9DZM - chains B and C of the 6 polymer chains in the assembly; structure by X-ray diffraction, 2.54 A resolution.

# Chain B
Molecule: 22-nt DNA strand
Sequence (22 nucleotides; numbered 201 to 222; the number before each row is that of its first residue):
   201 TCCTCATGCA TATGCATGAG GA

# Chain C
Molecule: POU domain, class 2, transcription factor 2
From: Homo sapiens
Reference sequence: P09086 (PO2F2_HUMAN); residues 197-359 here correspond to UniProt positions 195-357 (UniProt number = residue number - 2)
Chain sequence (167 residues; row label = number of the first residue in the row):
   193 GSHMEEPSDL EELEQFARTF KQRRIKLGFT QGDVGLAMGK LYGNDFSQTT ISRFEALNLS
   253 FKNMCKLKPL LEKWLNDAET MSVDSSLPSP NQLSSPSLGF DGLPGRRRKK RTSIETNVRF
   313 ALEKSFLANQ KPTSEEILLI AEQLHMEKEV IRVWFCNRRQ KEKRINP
Disordered / not traced: 193-196, 278-359
Differences from the reference sequence: expression tag (193-196)
Swiss-Prot annotation at these positions:
  - DNA-binding region: Arg299 to Asn358 (Homeobox)

# Chain B / chain C interface
Pairs across the interface (19):
  DC205(B) with Lys254(C), hydrogen bond to the phosphate
  DA206(B) with Ser252(C), hydrogen bond to the phosphate; Lys254(C), salt bridge to the phosphate; Asn255(C), sugar contact; Lys258(C), phosphate contact
  DT207(B) with Phe238(C), phosphate contact; Thr242(C), sugar contact; Arg245(C), base contact; Asn255(C), hydrogen bond to the phosphate; Lys258(C), salt bridge to the phosphate; Leu259(C), phosphate contact
  DG208(B) with Asp237(C), phosphate contact; Phe238(C), phosphate contact; Ser239(C), hydrogen bond to the phosphate; Thr242(C), hydrogen bond to the phosphate; Arg245(C), hydrogen bond to the base
  DC209(B) with Thr241(C), hydrogen bond to the base
  DA210(B) with Gln240(C), base contact; Thr241(C), hydrogen bond to the base
Other interface residues (no listed pair), chain C (13 interface residues in all): Leu251

# In short
Chain B and chain C form an interface of 6 and 13 residues respectively, with 8 hydrogen bonds and 2 salt
bridges. Polar contacts include DG208(B)-Arg245(C), DC209(B)-Thr241(C) and DA210(B)-Thr241(C). UniProt lists a
DNA-binding region on chain C.
Chain B is a 22-nt DNA strand and chain C is POU domain, class 2, transcription factor 2 (Homo sapiens); the
structure, Dimeric human OCT2 (POU2F2) POU domain bound to palindromic MORE DNA, was determined by X-ray
diffraction.
